6F78 - chain A; structure by X-ray diffraction, 1.30 A resolution.

[Chain A]
Molecule: Aldo-keto reductase family 1 member C3
Source organism: Homo sapiens
Notes: EC 1.-.-.-, 1.1.1.357, 1.1.1.112, 1.1.1.188, 1.1.1.239, 1.1.1.64, 1.3.1.20
UniProt: P42330 (AK1C3_HUMAN); residue numbers follow UniProt; this construct covers 6-323
Chain sequence (318 residues; row label = number of the first residue in the row):
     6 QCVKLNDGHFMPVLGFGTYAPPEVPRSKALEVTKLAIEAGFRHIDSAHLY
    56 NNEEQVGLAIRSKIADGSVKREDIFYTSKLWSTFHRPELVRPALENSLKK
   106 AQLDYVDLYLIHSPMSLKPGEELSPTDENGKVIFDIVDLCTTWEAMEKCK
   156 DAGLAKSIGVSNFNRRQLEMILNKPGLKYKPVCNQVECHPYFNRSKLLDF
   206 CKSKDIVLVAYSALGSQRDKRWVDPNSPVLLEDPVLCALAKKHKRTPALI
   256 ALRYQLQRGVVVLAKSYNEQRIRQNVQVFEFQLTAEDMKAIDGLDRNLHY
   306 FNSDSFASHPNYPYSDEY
Ligand contacts:
  - CVN (4-[[3,5-bis(trifluoromethyl)phenyl]amino]-1,2-benzoxazol-3-one): Tyr24, Leu54, Tyr55, Trp86, His117, Ser118, Met120, Asn167, Tyr216, Trp227, Phe306, Ser308, Phe311
  - NADP (NAP; NADP nicotinamide-adenine-dinucleotide phosphate): Gly22, Thr23, Tyr24, Asp50, Tyr55, Lys84, His117, Ser166, Asn167, Gln190, Tyr216, Ser217, Ala218, Leu219, Gly220, Ser221, Gln222, Leu236, Ala253, Leu268, Ala269, Lys270, Ser271, Tyr272, Asn273, Arg276, Gln279, Asn280
Curated features (UniProtKB/Swiss-Prot):
  - active site: Tyr55 (Proton donor)
  - binding site (NADP(+)): Thr23, Tyr24, Asp50, Ser166, Asn167, Gln190, Tyr216 to Gln222, Lys270 to Tyr272, Arg276 to Asn280
  - binding site (substrate): His117
  - site: Leu54 (Important for substrate specificity), Lys84 (Lowers pKa of active site Tyr), Trp227 (Involved in ligand recognition and product release), Phe306 (Involved in ligand recognition and product release)
  - natural variant: Met175 (M175I: No effect on 17beta-HSD activity)
  - mutagenesis: Lys75 (K75E: No effect on 17beta-HSD activity), Arg226 (R226P: Decreases in the retinaldehyde reductase activity. 3-fold decrease in the kcat value, whereas the KM value does not vary; R226Q: Decrease in the retinaldehyde reductase activity ...)
Reported in the primary citation:
  - catalytic residues: Tyr55, His117 (citing earlier work)
  - binding site for CVN: Tyr55, Phe311

[In short]
Chain A binds compound CVN and NADP. UniProt lists active-site residue Tyr55, 21 NADP+-binding residues,
substrate-binding residue His117 and 2 mutagenesis sites. The paper reports catalytic residues Tyr55 and
His117; a binding site for CVN at Tyr55 and Phe311.
Chain A is Aldo-keto reductase family 1 member C3 (Homo sapiens); the structure, Potent and selective
Aldo-Keto Reductase 1C3 (AKR1C3) inhibitors based on the benzoisoxazole moiety: Application of a ..., was
determined by X-ray diffraction together with 6F2U from the same study.
